PDB entry 8ODT | electron microscopy, 4.20 A resolution (low resolution: residue-level contacts below are approximate; hydrogen-bond / salt-bridge calls are withheld) | chains A and B of the 7 polymer chains in the assembly

== Chain A (and B) ==
Molecule: Tol-Pal system protein TolQ
From: Escherichia coli K-12
Notes: chain B of this document is another copy of the same molecule, construct and numbering; everything in this record applies to it too
Reference sequence: P0ABU9 (TOLQ_ECOLI); numbering as in UniProt (aligned over 2-230)
Sequence (230 residues; each row starts with the number of its first residue):
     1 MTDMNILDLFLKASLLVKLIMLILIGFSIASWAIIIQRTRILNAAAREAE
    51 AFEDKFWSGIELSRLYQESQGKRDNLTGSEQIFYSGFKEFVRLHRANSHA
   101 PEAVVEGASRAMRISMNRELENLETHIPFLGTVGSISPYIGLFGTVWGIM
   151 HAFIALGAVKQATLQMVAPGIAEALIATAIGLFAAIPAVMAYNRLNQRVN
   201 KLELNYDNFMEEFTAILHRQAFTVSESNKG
Construct notes: initiating methionine (1)

== Interface between chain A and chain B ==
Contacting residue pairs - 23 pairs, chain A then chain B:
  Ala103(A) with Arg219(B)
  Arg110(A) with Glu211(B); Glu212(B)
  Ile136(A) with Met190(B)
  Phe143(A) with Ala179(B); Leu182(B)
  Val146(A) with Leu175(B)
  Trp147(A) with Ile6(B); Ala179(B)
  Met150(A) with Leu9(B); Ala172(B); Leu175(B)
  His151(A) with Ile6(B)
  Phe153(A) with Leu164(B); Ala168(B)
  Ile154(A) with Leu9(B); Ala172(B)
  Leu156(A) with Leu164(B)
  Gly157(A) with Leu164(B); Gln165(B)
  Val159(A) with Leu164(B)
  Lys160(A) with Thr163(B)
  Ala162(A) with Leu164(B)
Also at the interface, not in a pair above, chain A (20 interface residues in all): Glu102, Gly107, Glu121, Thr132, Tyr139
Also at the interface, not in a pair above, chain B (19 interface residues in all): Met4, Ile186, Arg194, Lys201, Asn208

== In short ==
Chain A and chain B form an interface of 20 and 19 residues respectively.
Both chains are Tol-Pal system protein TolQ (Escherichia coli K-12). Entry 8ODT (Structure of TolQR complex
from E.coli) was determined by electron microscopy.
